Entry 7Z6R (X-ray diffraction, 2.55 A resolution); this record covers chains A and B of the 4 polymer chains in the assembly.

Chain A (and B):
Protein: ATP phosphoribosyltransferase regulatory subunit
From: Psychrobacter arcticus
Notes: chain B of this document is another copy of the same molecule, construct and numbering; everything in this record applies to it too
Reference sequence: Q4FTX3 (HISZ_PSYA2); residue numbers follow UniProt; this construct covers 1-387
Chain sequence (388 residues; each row starts with the number of its first residue; numbering starts at 0):
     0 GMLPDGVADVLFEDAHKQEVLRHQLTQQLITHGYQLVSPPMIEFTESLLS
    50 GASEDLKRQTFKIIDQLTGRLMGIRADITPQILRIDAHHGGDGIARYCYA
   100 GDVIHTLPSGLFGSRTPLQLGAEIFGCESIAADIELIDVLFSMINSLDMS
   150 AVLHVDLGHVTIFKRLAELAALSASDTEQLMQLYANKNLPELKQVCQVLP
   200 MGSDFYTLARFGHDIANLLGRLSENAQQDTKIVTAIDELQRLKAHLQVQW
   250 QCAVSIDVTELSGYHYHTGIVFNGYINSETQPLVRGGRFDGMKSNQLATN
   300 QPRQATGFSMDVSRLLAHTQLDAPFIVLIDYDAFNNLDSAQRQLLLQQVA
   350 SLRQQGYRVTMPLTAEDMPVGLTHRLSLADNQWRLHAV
Unresolved in the structure: 0, 170-174, 197-198, 227-229, 291-299 (chain B: 0, 291-300)
Differences from the reference sequence: expression tag (0)
From the paper describing this entry:
  - allosteric site: Asp256 to Ile269 (from molecular simulation)

How chain A and chain B interact:
Contacting residue pairs (127):
  Met1(A) - Phe43(B)
  Leu2(A) - Glu42(B)
  Leu2(A) - Phe43(B)
  Pro3(A) - Phe43(B)
  Pro3(A) - Met71(B)  hydrophobic
  Val6(A) - Pro39(B)  hydrophobic
  Val6(A) - Ile41(B)
  Ala7(A) - Pro39(B)
  Asp8(A) - Ser37(B)
  Asp8(A) - Pro38(B)
  Asp8(A) - Pro39(B)
  Asp8(A) - Arg83(B)  salt bridge
  Asp8(A) - Ile84(B)
  Val9(A) - Val36(B)
  Val9(A) - Ser37(B)  hydrogen bond (backbone-backbone)
  Leu10(A) - Leu35(B)
  Leu10(A) - Val36(B)  hydrophobic
  Leu10(A) - Ile84(B)  hydrophobic
  Leu10(A) - His88(B)
  Phe11(A) - Gln34(B)
  Phe11(A) - Leu35(B)  hydrogen bond (backbone-backbone)
  Phe11(A) - Val36(B)  hydrophobic
  Phe11(A) - Tyr96(B)  hydrophobic
  Ala14(A) - Leu35(B)
  His15(A) - Gln26(B)
  His15(A) - Ile29(B)
  His15(A) - Leu35(B)
  Gln17(A) - Ser37(B)
  Glu18(A) - His22(B)  salt bridge
  Glu18(A) - Thr25(B)
  Glu18(A) - Gln26(B)
  Glu18(A) - Leu35(B)
  Arg21(A) - Arg21(B)
  His22(A) - Glu18(B)  salt bridge
  His22(A) - His22(B)
  Gln26(A) - His15(B)
  Gln26(A) - Glu18(B)
  Ile29(A) - His15(B)
  Ile29(A) - Arg357(B)
  Thr30(A) - Arg352(B)  hydrogen bond (backbone-side chain)
  Thr30(A) - Tyr356(B)
  Thr30(A) - Arg357(B)
  Thr30(A) - Val358(B)  hydrogen bond (backbone-backbone)
  His31(A) - Arg352(B)  hydrogen bond
  His31(A) - Val358(B)
  Gly32(A) - Val358(B)
  Gly32(A) - Thr359(B)
  Gln34(A) - Phe11(B)
  Gln34(A) - Val369(B)
  Leu35(A) - Phe11(B)  hydrogen bond (backbone-backbone)
  Leu35(A) - Ala14(B)
  Leu35(A) - His15(B)
  Leu35(A) - Glu18(B)
  Val36(A) - Val9(B)
  Val36(A) - Leu10(B)  hydrophobic
  Val36(A) - Phe11(B)  hydrophobic
  Ser37(A) - Val9(B)  hydrogen bond (backbone-backbone)
  Ser37(A) - Gln17(B)  hydrogen bond
  Pro38(A) - Asp8(B)
  Pro39(A) - Val6(B)  hydrophobic
  Pro39(A) - Ala7(B)
  Pro39(A) - Asp8(B)
  Met40(A) - Met40(B)  hydrophobic
  Met40(A) - Ile103(B)  hydrophobic
  Ile41(A) - Val6(B)
  Ile41(A) - Thr115(B)
  Glu42(A) - Leu2(B)
  Phe43(A) - Met1(B)
  Phe43(A) - Leu2(B)
  Phe43(A) - Pro3(B)
  Phe60(A) - Ile62(B)  hydrophobic
  Phe60(A) - Ile63(B)
  Phe60(A) - Met71(B)  hydrophobic
  Ile62(A) - Phe60(B)  hydrophobic
  Ile62(A) - Ile62(B)  hydrophobic
  Ile63(A) - Phe60(B)
  Asp64(A) - Arg114(B)  salt bridge
  Gln65(A) - Leu106(B)
  Leu66(A) - Asp4(B)
  Leu66(A) - Leu106(B)  hydrophobic
  Leu66(A) - Arg114(B)
  Met71(A) - Pro3(B)  hydrophobic
  Met71(A) - Phe60(B)  hydrophobic
  Ile73(A) - Ile73(B)  hydrophobic
  Arg83(A) - Asp8(B)  salt bridge
  Ile84(A) - Leu10(B)  hydrophobic
  His88(A) - Leu10(B)
  His88(A) - Phe11(B)
  Ile93(A) - Leu362(B)  hydrophobic
  Ile93(A) - Asp366(B)
  Arg95(A) - Thr359(B)
  Arg95(A) - Met360(B)
  Arg95(A) - Leu362(B)
  Arg95(A) - Asp366(B)  salt bridge
  Ile103(A) - Met40(B)  hydrophobic
  Ile103(A) - Ile41(B)  hydrophobic
  Thr105(A) - Gln65(B)
  Arg114(A) - Asp64(B)  salt bridge
  Arg114(A) - Leu66(B)
  Thr115(A) - Ile41(B)
  Ala130(A) - Leu362(B)
  Ala131(A) - Leu362(B)
  Glu134(A) - Met360(B)
  Glu134(A) - Leu362(B)
  Leu345(A) - Gln248(B)
  Arg352(A) - Thr30(B)  hydrogen bond (side chain-backbone)
  Arg352(A) - His31(B)  hydrogen bond
  Tyr356(A) - Thr30(B)
  Arg357(A) - Ile29(B)
  Arg357(A) - Thr30(B)
  Val358(A) - Thr30(B)  hydrogen bond (backbone-backbone)
  Val358(A) - His31(B)
  Val358(A) - Gly32(B)
  Thr359(A) - Gly32(B)
  Thr359(A) - Arg95(B)
  Met360(A) - Arg95(B)
  Met360(A) - Glu134(B)
  Leu362(A) - Ile93(B)  hydrophobic
  Leu362(A) - Arg95(B)
  Leu362(A) - Cys126(B)  hydrophobic
  Leu362(A) - Ala130(B)
  Leu362(A) - Ala131(B)
  Leu362(A) - Glu134(B)
  Thr363(A) - Ile93(B)
  Asp366(A) - Ile93(B)
  Asp366(A) - Arg95(B)  salt bridge
  Val369(A) - Gln34(B)
Interface residues without a listed pair, chain A (71 interface residues in all): Val19, Thr25, Arg57, Lys61, Tyr96, Asp101, Pro107, Ile123, Cys126, Gly355
Interface residues without a listed pair, chain B (72 interface residues in all): Lys61, Asp101, Thr105, Pro107, Ile123, Gly355, Thr363, Met367

Overview:
71 residues of chain A face 72 of chain B across their interface, with 11 hydrogen bonds and 8 salt bridges.
Polar contacts include Asp8(A)-Arg83(B), Glu18(A)-His22(B) and Asp64(A)-Arg114(B). From the paper: an
allosteric site at Asp256(A).
Chain A and chain B are both ATP phosphoribosyltransferase regulatory subunit (Psychrobacter arcticus); the
structure, Psychrobacter arcticus ATPPRT (HisGZ) R56A mutant bound to ATP and PRPP, was determined by X-ray
diffraction, deposited together with 7Z8U.
